PDB entry 7XFC | electron microscopy, 2.90 A resolution | chains A and J of the 10 polymer chains in the assembly

[Chain A]
Protein: Histone H3.2
Organism: Xenopus laevis
UniProt: P84233 (H32_XENLA); residues 0-135 here correspond to UniProt positions 1-136 (UniProt number = residue number + 1)
Chain sequence (136 residues; each row starts with the number of its first residue; numbering starts at 0):
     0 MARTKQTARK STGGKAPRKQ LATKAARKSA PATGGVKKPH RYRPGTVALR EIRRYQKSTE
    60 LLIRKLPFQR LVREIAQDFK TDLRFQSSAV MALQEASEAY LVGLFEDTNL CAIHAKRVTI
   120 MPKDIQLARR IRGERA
Unresolved in the structure: 0-37, 134-135
Swiss-Prot annotation at these positions:
  - modified residue: Arg2 (Asymmetric dimethylarginine), Thr3 (Phosphothreonine), Lys4 (Allysine), Gln5 (5-glutamyl dopamine), Thr6 (Phosphothreonine), Arg8 (Citrulline), Lys9 (N6,N6,N6-trimethyllysine), Ser10 (ADP-ribosylserine), Thr11 (Phosphothreonine), Lys14 (N6-(2-hydroxyisobutyryl)lysine), Arg17 (Asymmetric dimethylarginine), Lys18 (N6-(2-hydroxyisobutyryl)lysine), Lys23 (N6-(2-hydroxyisobutyryl)lysine), Arg26 (Citrulline), Lys27 (N6,N6,N6-trimethyllysine), Ser28 (ADP-ribosylserine), Lys36 (N6,N6,N6-trimethyllysine), Lys37 (N6-methyllysine), Tyr41 (Phosphotyrosine), Lys56 (N6,N6,N6-trimethyllysine) and 8 more in UniProt
  - lipidation: Cys110 (S-palmitoyl cysteine)

[Chain J]
Molecule: 152-nt DNA strand
Organism: Xenopus laevis
Sequence (152 nucleotides; each row starts with the number of its first residue; numbers below 1 keep their minus sign (DC-74 is residue -74)):
   -74 CCTGGAGAAT CCCGGTGCCG AGGCCGCTCA ATTGGTCGTA GACAGCTCTA GCACCGCTTA
   -14 AACGCACGTA CGCGCTGTCC CCCGCGTTTT AACCGCCAAG GGGACTACTC CCTAGTCTCC
    46 AGGCACGTGT CAGATATATA CATCCTGTGC AT
Unresolved in the structure: -74 to -73, 71-77

[Chain A / chain J interface]
Pairs across the interface (24; chain A residue first):
  Arg40(A) with DG9(J), hydrogen bond to the base; DC10(J), hydrogen bond to the sugar
  Tyr41(A) with DG9(J), sugar contact; DC10(J), hydrogen bond to the phosphate
  Arg42(A) with DG9(J), sugar contact
  Pro43(A) with DC8(J), phosphate contact; DG9(J), sugar contact
  Gly44(A) with DC8(J), phosphate contact; DG9(J), hydrogen bond to the phosphate
  Thr45(A) with DG9(J), phosphate contact
  Val46(A) with DG9(J), hydrogen bond to the phosphate; DC10(J), phosphate contact
  Ala47(A) with DG9(J), hydrogen bond to the phosphate
  Arg49(A) with DA-66(J), phosphate contact; DT-65(J), salt bridge to the phosphate
  Arg63(A) with DA17(J), phosphate contact; DC18(J), salt bridge to the phosphate
  Lys64(A) with DC18(J), hydrogen bond to the phosphate
  Leu65(A) with DA17(J), phosphate contact; DC18(J), hydrogen bond to the phosphate
  Pro66(A) with DA17(J), phosphate contact
  Arg69(A) with DA17(J), salt bridge to the phosphate
  Arg83(A) with DG26(J), hydrogen bond to the sugar; DG27(J), sugar contact
Other interface residues (no listed pair), chain A (17 interface residues in all): His39, Lys115
Other interface residues (no listed pair), chain J (11 interface residues in all): DA-67, DG-1

[Overview]
17 residues of chain A face 11 of chain J across their interface; the contacts include 9 hydrogen bonds and 3
salt bridges. Polar pairs include Arg40(A)-DG9(J), Arg40(A)-DC10(J) and Arg83(A)-DG26(J).
Here chain A is Histone H3.2 and chain J is a 152-nt DNA strand, both from Xenopus laevis. Entry 7XFC
(Structure of nucleosome-DI complex (-30I, Apo state)) was determined by electron microscopy (same publication
as 7XFH, 7XFI, 7XFJ, 7XFL, 7XFM and 7XFN).
